9CQC - chains a and b of the 18 polymer chains in the assembly; structure by electron microscopy, 3.40 A resolution.

Chain a:
Molecule: X-ray repair cross-complementing protein 6
Organism: Homo sapiens
Notes: EC 3.6.4.-, 4.2.99.-
Reference sequence: P12956 (XRCC6_HUMAN); numbering as in UniProt (aligned over 1-609)
Sequence (612 residues; numbered -2 to 609; the number before each row is that of its first residue; numbers below 1 keep their minus sign (Gly-2 is residue -2)):
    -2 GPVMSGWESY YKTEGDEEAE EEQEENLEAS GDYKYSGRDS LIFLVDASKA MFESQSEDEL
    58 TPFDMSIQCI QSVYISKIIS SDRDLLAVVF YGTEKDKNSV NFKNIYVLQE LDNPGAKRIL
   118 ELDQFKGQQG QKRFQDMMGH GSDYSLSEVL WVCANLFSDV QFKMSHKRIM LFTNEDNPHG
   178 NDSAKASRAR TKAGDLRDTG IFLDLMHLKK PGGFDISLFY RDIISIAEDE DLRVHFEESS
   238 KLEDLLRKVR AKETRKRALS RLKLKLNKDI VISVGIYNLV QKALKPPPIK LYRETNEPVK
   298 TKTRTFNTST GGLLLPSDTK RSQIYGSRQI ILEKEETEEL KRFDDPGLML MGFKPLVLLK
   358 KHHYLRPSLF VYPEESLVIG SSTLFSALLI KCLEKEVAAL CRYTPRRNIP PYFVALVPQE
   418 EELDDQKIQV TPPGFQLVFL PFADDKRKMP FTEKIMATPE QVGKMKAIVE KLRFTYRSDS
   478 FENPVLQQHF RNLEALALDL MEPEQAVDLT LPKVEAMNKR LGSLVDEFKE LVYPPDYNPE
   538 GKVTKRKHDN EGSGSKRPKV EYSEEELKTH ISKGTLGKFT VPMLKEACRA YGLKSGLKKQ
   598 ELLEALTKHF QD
Unresolved in the structure: -2 to 1, 11-31, 537-609
Differences from the reference sequence: expression tag (-2 to 0)
UniProt features mapped onto this chain:
  - region: Val578 to Glu583 (Interaction with BAX)
  - active site: Lys31 (Schiff-base intermediate with DNA)
  - modified residue: Ser2 (N-acetylserine), Ser6 (Phosphoserine), Ser27 (Phosphoserine), Lys31 (N6-acetyllysine), Ser51 (Phosphoserine), Ser306 (Phosphoserine), Lys317 (N6-acetyllysine), Lys331 (N6-acetyllysine), Lys338 (N6-acetyllysine), Thr455 (Phosphothreonine), Lys461 (N6-acetyllysine), Ser477 (Phosphoserine), Ser520 (Phosphoserine), Lys539 (N6-acetyllysine), Lys542 (N6-acetyllysine), Lys544 (N6-acetyllysine), Ser550 (Phosphoserine), Lys553 (N6-acetyllysine), Lys556 (N6-acetyllysine), Ser560 (Phosphoserine) and 1 more in UniProt
  - cross-link (Glycyl lysine isopeptide (Lys-Gly)): Lys287 (interchain with G-Cter in SUMO2), Lys317 (interchain with G-Cter in SUMO2), Lys556 (interchain with G-Cter in SUMO2)
  - mutagenesis: Lys31 (K31A: Diminishes the ability to form a Schiff base. Abolishes adduct formation; when associated with A-160 and A-164), Lys160 (K160A: Abolishes adduct formation; when associated with A-31 and A-160), Lys164 (K164A: Abolishes adduct formation; when associated with A-31 and A-164), Lys539 (K539Q: Complete loss of suppression of BAX-induced apoptosis; K539R: No effect on suppression of BAX-induced apoptosis), Lys542 (K542Q: Complete loss of suppression of BAX-induced apoptosis; K542R: No effect on suppression of BAX-induced apoptosis), Lys544 (K544R: No effect on suppression of BAX-induced apoptosis), Lys553 (K553Q: Partial loss of suppression of BAX-induced apoptosis; K553R: No effect on suppression of BAX-induced apoptosis), Lys556 (K556R: No effect on suppression of BAX-induced apoptosis), Lys570 (K570R: Loss of methylation; loss of anti-apoptotic activity; no effect on XRCC5 stabilization)

Chain b:
Molecule: X-ray repair cross-complementing protein 5
Organism: Homo sapiens
Reference sequence: P13010 (XRCC5_HUMAN); residue numbers follow UniProt; this construct covers 1-732
Sequence (732 residues; row label = number of the first residue in the row):
     1 MVRSGNKAAV VLCMDVGFTM SNSIPGIESP FEQAKKVITM FVQRQVFAEN KDEIALVLFG
    61 TDGTDNPLSG GDQYQNITVH RHLMLPDFDL LEDIESKIQP GSQQADFLDA LIVSMDVIQH
   121 ETIGKKFEKR HIEIFTDLSS RFSKSQLDII IHSLKKCDIS LQFFLPFSLG KEDGSGDRGD
   181 GPFRLGGHGP SFPLKGITEQ QKEGLEIVKM VMISLEGEDG LDEIYSFSES LRKLCVFKKI
   241 ERHSIHWPCR LTIGSNLSIR IAAYKSILQE RVKKTWTVVD AKTLKKEDIQ KETVYCLNDD
   301 DETEVLKEDI IQGFRYGSDI VPFSKVDEEQ MKYKSEGKCF SVLGFCKSSQ VQRRFFMGNQ
   361 VLKVFAARDD EAAAVALSSL IHALDDLDMV AIVRYAYDKR ANPQVGVAFP HIKHNYECLV
   421 YVQLPFMEDL RQYMFSSLKN SKKYAPTEAQ LNAVDALIDS MSLAKKDEKT DTLEDLFPTT
   481 KIPNPRFQRL FQCLLHRALH PREPLPPIQQ HIWNMLNPPA EVTTKSQIPL SKIKTLFPLI
   541 EAKKKDQVTA QEIFQDNHED GPTAKKLKTE QGGAHFSVSS LAEGSVTSVG SVNPAENFRV
   601 LVKQKKASFE EASNQLINHI EQFLDTNETP YFMKSIDCIR AFREEAIKFS EEQRFNNFLK
   661 ALQEKVEIKQ LNHFWEIVVQ DGITLITKEE ASGSSVTAEE AKKFLAPKDK PSGDTAAVFE
   721 EGGDVDDLLD MI
Unresolved in the structure: 1-5, 170-180, 543-732
UniProt features mapped onto this chain:
  - region: Leu138 to Leu165 (Leucine-zipper)
  - motif: Glu720 to Leu728 (EEXXXDL motif)
  - modified residue: Lys144 (N6-acetyllysine), Ser255 (Phosphoserine), Ser258 (Phosphoserine), Lys265 (N6-acetyllysine), Ser318 (Phosphoserine), Lys332 (N6-acetyllysine), Thr535 (Phosphothreonine), Ser577 (Phosphoserine), Ser579 (Phosphoserine), Ser580 (Phosphoserine), Lys660 (N6-acetyllysine), Lys665 (N6-acetyllysine), Thr715 (Phosphothreonine)
  - cross-link (Glycyl lysine isopeptide (Lys-Gly)): Lys195 (interchain with G-Cter in SUMO2), Lys532 (interchain with G-Cter in SUMO2), Lys534 (interchain with G-Cter in SUMO2), Lys566 (interchain with G-Cter in SUMO2), Lys568 (interchain with G-Cter in SUMO2), Lys669 (interchain with G-Cter in SUMO2), Lys688 (interchain with G-Cter in SUMO2)
  - mutagenesis: Glu720 to Glu721 (Abolishes interaction with PRKDC and its recruitment to sites of DNA damage), Asp726 to Asp727 (Abolishes interaction with PRKDC and its recruitment to sites of DNA damage)

Chain a / chain b interface:
Residue-residue contacts (334):
  Tyr32(a) - Met434(b)  hydrogen bond (side chain-backbone)
  Ile75(a) - Tyr316(b)  hydrophobic
  Asp79(a) - Arg315(b)  salt bridge
  Asp79(a) - Gly317(b)
  Pro111(a) - Gly317(b)
  Gly112(a) - Gly317(b)
  Ala113(a) - Tyr316(b)  hydrophobic
  Ala113(a) - Asp319(b)
  Arg247(a) - Glu428(b)
  Ala248(a) - Met427(b)  hydrophobic
  Ala248(a) - Glu428(b)
  Thr251(a) - Tyr433(b)
  Arg252(a) - Tyr433(b)
  Lys253(a) - Tyr433(b)
  Lys253(a) - Met434(b)  hydrogen bond (side chain-backbone)
  Lys253(a) - Phe435(b)
  Lys260(a) - Glu541(b)  salt bridge
  Leu263(a) - Leu457(b)  hydrophobic
  Leu263(a) - Leu530(b)
  Asp266(a) - Lys534(b)
  Ile267(a) - Leu530(b)
  Ile267(a) - Lys534(b)
  Val268(a) - Leu539(b)
  Ile269(a) - Leu539(b)  hydrophobic
  Tyr274(a) - Phe435(b)  hydrophobic
  Asn275(a) - Arg431(b)
  Asn275(a) - Tyr433(b)
  Leu276(a) - Leu430(b)
  Leu276(a) - Arg431(b)  hydrogen bond (backbone-backbone)
  Leu276(a) - Tyr433(b)  hydrophobic
  Val277(a) - Asp429(b)
  Gln278(a) - Met357(b)
  Gln278(a) - Asp429(b)  hydrogen bond (backbone-backbone)
  Gln278(a) - Arg431(b)
  Lys279(a) - Met357(b)
  Lys279(a) - Gln423(b)
  Ala280(a) - Glu428(b)
  Ala280(a) - Asp429(b)  hydrogen bond (backbone-side chain)
  Lys282(a) - Glu328(b)
  Pro283(a) - Phe314(b)
  Pro285(a) - Gln312(b)
  Pro285(a) - Gly313(b)
  Pro285(a) - Phe314(b)  hydrophobic
  Ile286(a) - Ile311(b)
  Ile286(a) - Gln312(b)
  Ile286(a) - Gly313(b)  hydrogen bond (backbone-backbone)
  Ile286(a) - Ile320(b)  hydrophobic
  Lys287(a) - Ile310(b)
  Lys287(a) - Ile311(b)
  Leu288(a) - Asp309(b)
  Leu288(a) - Ile310(b)
  Leu288(a) - Ile311(b)  hydrogen bond (backbone-backbone)
  Leu288(a) - Ile320(b)  hydrophobic
  Tyr289(a) - Leu297(b)  hydrophobic
  Tyr289(a) - Asp309(b)
  Arg290(a) - Glu308(b)  hydrogen bond (side chain-backbone)
  Arg290(a) - Asp309(b)  hydrogen bond (backbone-backbone)
  Asn293(a) - Pro322(b)
  Glu294(a) - Leu297(b)
  Glu294(a) - Asn298(b)
  Val296(a) - Cys296(b)
  Val296(a) - Leu297(b)  hydrophobic
  Lys297(a) - Tyr295(b)
  Lys297(a) - Cys296(b)  hydrogen bond (backbone-backbone)
  Lys297(a) - Asn298(b)
  Thr298(a) - Tyr295(b)
  Lys299(a) - Thr293(b)
  Lys299(a) - Val294(b)  hydrogen bond (backbone-backbone)
  Lys299(a) - Glu302(b)  salt bridge
  Thr300(a) - Glu292(b)  hydrogen bond (side chain-backbone)
  Thr300(a) - Thr293(b)
  Arg301(a) - Glu292(b)  hydrogen bond (backbone-backbone)
  Thr302(a) - Gln290(b)
  Thr302(a) - Lys291(b)
  Phe303(a) - Gln290(b)  hydrogen bond (backbone-side chain)
  Phe303(a) - Glu292(b)
  Asn304(a) - Asp288(b)
  Thr305(a) - Asp288(b)  hydrogen bond (backbone-backbone)
  Leu311(a) - Ile289(b)  hydrophobic
  Asp315(a) - Asp280(b)
  Asp315(a) - Ala281(b)  hydrogen bond (backbone-backbone)
  Thr316(a) - Val278(b)
  Thr316(a) - Val279(b)
  Lys317(a) - Thr277(b)
  Lys317(a) - Val278(b)
  Lys317(a) - Val279(b)  hydrogen bond (backbone-backbone)
  Arg318(a) - Trp276(b)
  Arg318(a) - Thr277(b)
  Arg318(a) - Val278(b)
  Ser319(a) - Trp276(b)
  Ser319(a) - Thr277(b)  hydrogen bond (backbone-backbone)
  Ser319(a) - Val279(b)
  Gln320(a) - Lys274(b)  hydrogen bond (side chain-backbone)
  Gln320(a) - Thr275(b)  hydrogen bond (side chain-backbone)
  Gln320(a) - Trp276(b)
  Gln320(a) - Leu494(b)
  Ile321(a) - Lys274(b)  hydrogen bond (backbone-side chain)
  Tyr322(a) - Phe47(b)  hydrophobic
  Tyr322(a) - Glu49(b)
  Tyr322(a) - Phe88(b)
  Tyr322(a) - Lys274(b)
  Tyr322(a) - Leu494(b)
  Arg325(a) - Phe88(b)
  Arg325(a) - Ala498(b)  hydrogen bond (side chain-backbone)
  Gln326(a) - Leu284(b)
  Ile327(a) - Leu494(b)  hydrophobic
  Ile327(a) - Arg497(b)
  Ile327(a) - Ala498(b)  hydrophobic
  Ile328(a) - Leu284(b)  hydrophobic
  Ile328(a) - Arg497(b)  hydrogen bond (backbone-side chain)
  Leu329(a) - Trp276(b)  hydrophobic
  Leu329(a) - Arg497(b)
  Leu329(a) - Leu505(b)  hydrophobic
  Glu333(a) - Arg497(b)  salt bridge
  Glu333(a) - Leu505(b)
  Leu337(a) - Arg489(b)
  Leu337(a) - Leu490(b)  hydrophobic
  Leu337(a) - Cys493(b)  hydrophobic
  Leu337(a) - Leu505(b)  hydrophobic
  Lys338(a) - Arg486(b)
  Arg339(a) - Ile508(b)
  Phe340(a) - Pro485(b)  hydrophobic
  Phe340(a) - Trp513(b)
  Leu347(a) - Met461(b)  hydrophobic
  Met348(a) - Met461(b)
  Met348(a) - Phe477(b)  hydrophobic
  Met348(a) - Leu516(b)
  Gly349(a) - Met461(b)
  Gly349(a) - Leu463(b)
  Phe350(a) - Ile458(b)  hydrophobic
  Phe350(a) - Met461(b)  hydrogen bond (backbone-backbone)
  Phe350(a) - Ser462(b)
  Phe350(a) - Leu463(b)  hydrogen bond (backbone-backbone)
  Lys351(a) - Asp475(b)  salt bridge
  Lys351(a) - Phe477(b)  hydrogen bond (side chain-backbone)
  Lys351(a) - Pro478(b)
  Lys351(a) - Thr479(b)
  Pro352(a) - Ala464(b)
  Pro352(a) - Leu473(b)  hydrophobic
  Val354(a) - Leu473(b)  hydrophobic
  Lys357(a) - Arg353(b)  hydrogen bond (backbone-side chain)
  Lys358(a) - Ser348(b)
  Lys358(a) - Arg353(b)
  His359(a) - Ile267(b)
  His359(a) - Val361(b)
  His359(a) - His411(b)
  His359(a) - Val420(b)
  His360(a) - Ile267(b)
  His360(a) - Arg353(b)
  His360(a) - Thr480(b)
  Tyr361(a) - Ile267(b)
  Tyr361(a) - Phe356(b)
  Tyr361(a) - Met357(b)  hydrogen bond (side chain-backbone)
  Tyr361(a) - Gly358(b)  hydrogen bond (side chain-backbone)
  Tyr361(a) - Val361(b)
  Tyr361(a) - Val422(b)  hydrophobic
  Leu362(a) - Gln269(b)
  Leu362(a) - Asn359(b)
  Pro364(a) - Gly358(b)
  Pro364(a) - Asn359(b)
  Phe367(a) - Phe435(b)  hydrophobic
  Tyr369(a) - Phe435(b)  hydrophobic
  Tyr369(a) - Ser436(b)  hydrogen bond (side chain-backbone)
  Pro370(a) - Leu438(b)  hydrophobic
  Glu372(a) - Tyr444(b)
  Ser373(a) - Ala542(b)
  Leu374(a) - Glu541(b)
  Leu374(a) - Ala542(b)  hydrogen bond (backbone-backbone)
  Val375(a) - Leu539(b)  hydrophobic
  Val375(a) - Ile540(b)
  Ile376(a) - Pro538(b)
  Ile376(a) - Leu539(b)
  Ile376(a) - Ile540(b)  hydrogen bond (backbone-backbone)
  Gly377(a) - Pro538(b)
  Gly377(a) - Leu539(b)
  Ser379(a) - Tyr444(b)
  Thr380(a) - Pro446(b)
  Thr380(a) - Gln450(b)  hydrogen bond
  Leu381(a) - Phe537(b)  hydrophobic
  Ser383(a) - Tyr444(b)
  Ser383(a) - Pro446(b)
  Ala384(a) - Pro446(b)  hydrophobic
  Ala384(a) - Val454(b)  hydrophobic
  Leu385(a) - Val454(b)  hydrophobic
  Lys388(a) - Leu451(b)
  Lys388(a) - Val454(b)
  Lys388(a) - Asp455(b)
  Lys388(a) - Ile458(b)
  Lys392(a) - Asp455(b)  salt bridge
  Lys392(a) - Ile458(b)
  Lys392(a) - Asp459(b)  salt bridge
  Leu397(a) - Leu463(b)  hydrophobic
  Leu397(a) - Phe477(b)  hydrophobic
  Leu397(a) - Thr479(b)
  Arg399(a) - Trp513(b)
  Arg399(a) - Leu516(b)  hydrogen bond (side chain-backbone)
  Arg399(a) - Asn517(b)  hydrogen bond
  Pro407(a) - Arg486(b)
  Tyr409(a) - Gln269(b)  hydrogen bond
  Phe410(a) - Phe477(b)  hydrophobic
  Phe410(a) - Thr479(b)
  Phe410(a) - Leu516(b)
  Gln416(a) - Arg354(b)
  Gln426(a) - Met434(b)
  Gln426(a) - Phe435(b)  hydrogen bond (side chain-backbone)
  Val427(a) - Arg354(b)
  Thr428(a) - Arg354(b)  hydrogen bond
  Pro429(a) - Phe435(b)  hydrophobic
  Pro430(a) - Ser437(b)
  Gln433(a) - Arg353(b)
  Gln433(a) - Arg354(b)
  Leu437(a) - Thr479(b)
  Pro438(a) - Thr480(b)
  Phe439(a) - Thr480(b)
  Phe439(a) - Ile482(b)
  Phe439(a) - Asn484(b)
  Ala440(a) - Thr480(b)  hydrogen bond (backbone-backbone)
  Ala440(a) - Lys481(b)
  Ala440(a) - Ile482(b)  hydrogen bond (backbone-backbone)
  Ala440(a) - Pro483(b)
  Asp441(a) - Glu270(b)
  Asp441(a) - Pro483(b)
  Asp441(a) - Asn484(b)  hydrogen bond (side chain-backbone)
  Asp441(a) - Phe487(b)
  Asp442(a) - Ile267(b)
  Asp442(a) - Leu268(b)  hydrogen bond (backbone-backbone)
  Asp442(a) - Gln269(b)
  Asp442(a) - Glu270(b)
  Lys443(a) - Ser266(b)
  Lys443(a) - Thr480(b)
  Arg444(a) - Ser244(b)
  Arg444(a) - Lys265(b)
  Arg444(a) - Ser266(b)  hydrogen bond (backbone-backbone)
  Arg444(a) - Leu268(b)
  Arg444(a) - Glu270(b)  salt bridge
  Lys445(a) - His243(b)
  Met446(a) - His243(b)
  Met446(a) - Tyr264(b)  hydrophobic
  Met446(a) - Lys363(b)
  Met446(a) - Phe365(b)  hydrophobic
  Pro447(a) - His243(b)
  Pro447(a) - Tyr264(b)
  Pro447(a) - Arg368(b)
  Phe448(a) - Arg368(b)  hydrogen bond (backbone-side chain)
  Thr449(a) - Arg368(b)
  Lys451(a) - Lys413(b)  hydrogen bond (side chain-backbone)
  Lys451(a) - His414(b)
  Lys451(a) - Asn415(b)
  Lys451(a) - Tyr416(b)
  Ile452(a) - Ala374(b)  hydrophobic
  Ile452(a) - Val375(b)  hydrophobic
  Ile452(a) - Ser378(b)  hydrogen bond (backbone-side chain)
  Ile452(a) - Glu417(b)
  Met453(a) - Ser378(b)
  Met453(a) - His382(b)  hydrogen bond
  Ala454(a) - Val375(b)
  Ala454(a) - Ser378(b)  hydrogen bond (backbone-side chain)
  Ala454(a) - Ser379(b)
  Val459(a) - His382(b)
  Val459(a) - Ala383(b)
  Met462(a) - Ile253(b)  hydrophobic
  Met462(a) - Leu380(b)  hydrophobic
  Lys463(a) - Ala383(b)
  Lys463(a) - Leu387(b)
  Val466(a) - Phe345(b)  hydrophobic
  Val466(a) - Met389(b)  hydrophobic
  Glu467(a) - Leu387(b)
  Leu469(a) - Ile253(b)  hydrophobic
  Leu469(a) - Gly344(b)
  Leu469(a) - Phe345(b)  hydrogen bond (backbone-backbone)
  Arg470(a) - Phe345(b)
  Arg470(a) - Met389(b)
  Phe471(a) - Gly344(b)
  Phe471(a) - Phe345(b)  hydrogen bond (backbone-backbone)
  Phe471(a) - Cys346(b)
  Phe471(a) - Ile392(b)  hydrophobic
  Thr472(a) - Gln350(b)
  Tyr473(a) - Cys346(b)  hydrophobic
  Tyr473(a) - Gln350(b)  hydrogen bond (backbone-side chain)
  Tyr473(a) - Val351(b)  hydrophobic
  Tyr473(a) - Leu424(b)
  Ser475(a) - Phe355(b)
  Ser475(a) - Pro425(b)
  Ser475(a) - Leu430(b)
  Asp476(a) - Met427(b)
  Asp476(a) - Leu430(b)
  Phe478(a) - Leu343(b)  hydrophobic
  Phe478(a) - Phe426(b)
  Phe478(a) - Met427(b)  hydrogen bond (backbone-backbone)
  Glu479(a) - Phe426(b)
  Glu479(a) - Met427(b)
  Asn480(a) - Phe426(b)
  Asn480(a) - Glu428(b)  hydrogen bond (backbone-side chain)
  Pro481(a) - Tyr333(b)
  Val482(a) - Tyr333(b)  hydrophobic
  Val482(a) - Asn402(b)
  Gln484(a) - Glu428(b)
  His486(a) - Phe314(b)
  Asn489(a) - Met331(b)  hydrogen bond (side chain-backbone)
  Leu490(a) - Phe314(b)  hydrophobic
  Leu490(a) - Tyr316(b)  hydrophobic
  Leu490(a) - Val321(b)  hydrophobic
  Glu491(a) - Tyr316(b)
  Leu493(a) - Phe323(b)  hydrophobic
  Ala494(a) - Tyr316(b)  hydrophobic
  Ala494(a) - Val321(b)  hydrophobic
  Asp505(a) - Tyr333(b)  hydrogen bond
  Asp505(a) - Arg394(b)  salt bridge
  Thr507(a) - Leu343(b)
  Thr507(a) - Arg394(b)
  Thr507(a) - Val405(b)
  Leu508(a) - Leu343(b)
  Leu508(a) - Arg394(b)
  Pro509(a) - Ser341(b)
  Pro509(a) - Leu343(b)  hydrophobic
  Val511(a) - Gly254(b)
  Val511(a) - Ser255(b)
  Met514(a) - Ile253(b)
  Met514(a) - Val342(b)
  Asn515(a) - Ser255(b)
  Asn515(a) - Asn256(b)
  Val522(a) - Asn256(b)
  Val522(a) - Leu257(b)  hydrophobic
  Phe525(a) - Leu257(b)  hydrophobic
  Phe525(a) - Ser379(b)
  Lys526(a) - Asn256(b)  hydrogen bond (side chain-backbone)
  Val529(a) - Val375(b)  hydrophobic
  Val529(a) - Ala376(b)
  Tyr530(a) - Ser258(b)  hydrogen bond (side chain-backbone)
  Tyr530(a) - Ile259(b)
  Tyr530(a) - Ala372(b)  hydrophobic
  Pro531(a) - Ala372(b)
  Tyr534(a) - Asp370(b)  hydrogen bond
  Tyr534(a) - Ala372(b)  hydrophobic
Interface residues without a listed pair, chain a (186 interface residues in all): Ile72, Arg254, Asn264, Pro284, Pro295, Gly323, Thr334, Glu336, Leu355, Leu356, Arg363, Ser365, Ser378, Phe382, Ile387, Cys389, Val394, Glu418, Val435, Gln458, Leu483, Gln485, Pro500, Leu518, Pro536
Interface residues without a listed pair, chain b (176 interface residues in all): Asp87, Lys129, Leu234, Lys238, Glu241, Arg260, Ser318, Gln360, Ala373, Leu384, Pro403, Ile512, Pro518, Ile533

Summary:
186 residues of chain a and 176 residues of chain b are in contact; the contacts include 58 hydrogen bonds and
9 salt bridges. Polar pairs include Asp79(a)-Arg315(b), Lys260(a)-Glu541(b) and Lys299(a)-Glu302(b).
Here chain a is X-ray repair cross-complementing protein 6 and chain b is X-ray repair cross-complementing
protein 5, both from Homo sapiens. Entry 9CQC (The ligation complex like in the NHEJ pathway) was determined
by electron microscopy together with 9CQ3, 9CQ6, 9N81, 9N82 and 9N83 from the same study.
